Entry 3AWO (X-ray diffraction, 2.65 A resolution); this record covers chain A.

# Chain A
Molecule: D-serine dehydratase
Source organism: Gallus gallus
Notes: EC 4.3.1.18
UniProtKB: A9CP13 (A9CP13_CHICK); residue numbers follow UniProt; this construct covers 1-376
Amino-acid sequence (376 residues; row label = number of the first residue in the row):
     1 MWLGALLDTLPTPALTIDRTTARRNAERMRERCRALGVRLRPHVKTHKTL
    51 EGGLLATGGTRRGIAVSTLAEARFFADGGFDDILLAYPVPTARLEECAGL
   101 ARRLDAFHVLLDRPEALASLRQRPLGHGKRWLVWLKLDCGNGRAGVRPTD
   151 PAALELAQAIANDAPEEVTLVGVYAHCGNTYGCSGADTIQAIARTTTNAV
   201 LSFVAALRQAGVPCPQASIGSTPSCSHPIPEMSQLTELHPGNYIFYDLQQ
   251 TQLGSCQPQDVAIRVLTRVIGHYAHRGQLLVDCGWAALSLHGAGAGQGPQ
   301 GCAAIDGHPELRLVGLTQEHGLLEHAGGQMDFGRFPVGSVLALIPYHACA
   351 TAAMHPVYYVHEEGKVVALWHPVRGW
Disordered / not traced: 140-141, 295-297, 326-328
Small-molecule neighbours:
  - D-serine (DSN): Lys-45, Arg-143, His-176, Tyr-181, Trp-285, Thr-317, Gln-318
  - D-serine / pyridoxal phosphate: His-43, Lys-45, Ala-86, Lys-136, Arg-143, Tyr-174, His-176, Tyr-181, Gly-220, Ser-221, Thr-222, Pro-223, His-239, Pro-240, Gly-241, Asn-242, Trp-285, Thr-317, Gln-318
  - pyridoxal phosphate (PLP): His-43, Lys-45, Ala-86, Lys-136, Arg-143, Tyr-174, His-176, Tyr-181, Gly-220, Ser-221, Thr-222, Pro-223, His-239, Pro-240, Gly-241, Asn-242
From the paper describing this entry:
  - catalytic residues: Lys-45 (proposed by the authors, not directly observed)

# In short
Ligands of chain A: pyridoxal phosphate, D-serine and D-serine / pyridoxal phosphate. From the paper: the
catalytic residue Lys-45.
Chain A is D-serine dehydratase (Gallus gallus); the structure, Crystal structure of D-serine dehydratase in
complex with D-serine from chicken kidney (EDTA-treated), was determined by X-ray diffraction, deposited
together with 3ANU, 3ANV and 3AWN.
